PDB entry 2OQN | X-ray diffraction, 1.90 A resolution | chain A

[Chain A]
Protein: Thaumatin-1
From: Thaumatococcus daniellii
UniProt: P02883 (THM1_THADA); residues 1-207 here = UniProt positions 1-207
Sequence (207 residues; each row starts with the number of its first residue):
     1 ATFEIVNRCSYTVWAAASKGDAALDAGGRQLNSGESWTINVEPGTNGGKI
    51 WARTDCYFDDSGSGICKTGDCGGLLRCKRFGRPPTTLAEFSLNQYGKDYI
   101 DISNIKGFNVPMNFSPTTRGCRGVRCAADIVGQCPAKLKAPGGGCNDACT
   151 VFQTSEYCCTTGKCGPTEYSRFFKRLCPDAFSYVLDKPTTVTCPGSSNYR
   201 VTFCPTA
Cystine bridges: C9-C204, C56-C66, C71-C77, C121-C193, C126-C177, C134-C145, C149-C158, C159-C164
Ligand contacts: d(-)-tartaric acid (TAR): R29, L31, G34, E35, S36

[In short]
Bound to chain A: d(-)-tartaric acid.
Chain A is Thaumatin-1 (Thaumatococcus daniellii); the structure, High Pressure Cryocooling of Capillary
Sample Cryoprotection and Diffraction Phasing at Long Wavelengths, was determined by X-ray diffraction
together with 2OQU from the same study.
